PDB entry 8YRE | X-ray diffraction, 3.54 A resolution | chains C and D of the 6 polymer chains in the assembly

== Chain C ==
Molecule: ADP-glucose pyrophosphorylase family protein
Organism: Arabidopsis thaliana
UniProtKB: F4IFA4 (F4IFA4_ARATH); residues 1-406 here = UniProt positions 1-406
Amino-acid sequence (406 residues; row label = number of the first residue in the row):
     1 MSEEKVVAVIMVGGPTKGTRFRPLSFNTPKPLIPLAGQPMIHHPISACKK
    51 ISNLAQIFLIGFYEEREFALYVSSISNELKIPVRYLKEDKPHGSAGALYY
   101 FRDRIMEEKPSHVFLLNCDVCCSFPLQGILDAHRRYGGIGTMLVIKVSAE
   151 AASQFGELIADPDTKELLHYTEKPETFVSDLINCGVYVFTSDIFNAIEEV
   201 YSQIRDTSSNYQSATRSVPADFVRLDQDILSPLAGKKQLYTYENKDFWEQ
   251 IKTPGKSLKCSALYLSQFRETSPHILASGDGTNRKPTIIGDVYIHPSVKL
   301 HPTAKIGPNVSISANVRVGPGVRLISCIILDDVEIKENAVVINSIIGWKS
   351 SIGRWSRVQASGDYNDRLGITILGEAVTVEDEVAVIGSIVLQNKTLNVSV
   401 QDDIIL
Disordered / not traced: 1-3, 142-143, 186-187, 206-221, 242-243

== Chain D ==
Molecule: Mannose-1-phosphate guanylyltransferase 1
Organism: Arabidopsis thaliana
Notes: EC 2.7.7.13
UniProtKB: O22287 (GMPP1_ARATH); residue numbers follow UniProt; this construct covers 1-361
Amino-acid sequence (361 residues; row label = number of the first residue in the row):
     1 MKALILVGGFGTRLRPLTLSFPKPLVDFANKPMILHQIEALKAVGVDEVV
    51 LAINYQPEVMLNFLKDFETKLEIKITCSQETEPLGTAGPLALARDKLLDG
   101 SGEPFFVLNSDVISEYPLKEMLEFHKSHGGEASIMVTKVDEPSKYGVVVM
   151 EESTGRVEKFVEKPKLYVGNKINAGIYLLNPSVLDKIELRPTSIEKETFP
   201 KIAAAQGLYAMVLPGFWMDIGQPRDYITGLRLYLDSLRKKSPAKLTSGPH
   251 IVGNVLVDETATIGEGCLIGPDVAIGPGCIVESGVRLSRCTVMRGVRIKK
   301 HACISSSIIGWHSTVGQWARIENMTILGEDVHVSDEIYSNGGVVLPHKEI
   351 KSNILKPEIVM
Curated features (UniProtKB/Swiss-Prot):
  - binding site (GDP-alpha-D-mannose): L6, V7, G85, N109, D111, G146, N173
  - binding site (diphosphate): G9, G11, T12, R13, K23
  - mutagenesis: G11 (G11S: In hsn1; reduced enzyme activity, ascorbate concentrations and N-glycosylation, and increased sensitivity to ammonium), P22 (P22S: In vtc1-1 and vtc1-2; reduced enzyme activity and ascorbate concentrations, and ozone-sensitive), D27 (D27E: Abolishes interaction with CSN5B and subsequent degradation in the dark by the 26S proteasome, and increases ascorbate accumulation in seedlings), P89 (P89L: In cyt1-1; deficient in N-glycosylation and cellulose, and embryo lethal), P223 to M361 (Reduces catalytic activity 3-fold)

== How chain C and chain D interact ==
Pairs across the interface (18):
  T19(C) with K348(D), hydrogen bond; M361(D)
  R22(C) with L345(D); P346(D), hydrogen bond (side chain-backbone); H347(D), hydrogen bond (side chain-backbone); M361(D), hydrogen bond (side chain-backbone)
  P23(C) with M361(D)
  L391(C) with M361(D), hydrophobic
  Q392(C) with R15(D); L19(D)
  N393(C) with R15(D), hydrogen bond (backbone-side chain)
  K394(C) with T12(D), hydrogen bond (side chain-backbone); R15(D)
  I404(C) with I359(D)
  L406(C) with R15(D); V343(D), hydrophobic; L345(D), hydrophobic; I359(D), hydrophobic
Interface residues without a listed pair, chain C (12 interface residues in all): F26, R367, I389
Interface residues without a listed pair, chain D (11 interface residues in all): E358

== Overview ==
12 residues of chain C and 11 residues of chain D are in contact; the contacts include 6 hydrogen bonds. Polar
contacts include T19(C)-K348(D), R22(C)-P346(D) and R22(C)-H347(D). UniProt lists 7
GDP-alpha-D-mannose-binding residues, 5 diphosphate-binding residues and 6 mutagenesis sites on chain D.
Here chain C is ADP-glucose pyrophosphorylase family protein and chain D is Mannose-1-phosphate
guanylyltransferase 1, both from Arabidopsis thaliana. Entry 8YRE (Crystal structure of Arabidopsis VTC1-KJC2)
was determined by X-ray diffraction.
